6VMS - chains B and C of the 5 polymer chains in the assembly; structure by electron microscopy, 3.80 A resolution.

# Chain B
Protein: Guanine nucleotide-binding protein G(I)/G(S)/G(T) subunit beta-1
Organism: Homo sapiens
UniProt: P62873 (GBB1_HUMAN); residues 1-340 here = UniProt positions 1-340
Chain sequence (340 residues; each row starts with the number of its first residue):
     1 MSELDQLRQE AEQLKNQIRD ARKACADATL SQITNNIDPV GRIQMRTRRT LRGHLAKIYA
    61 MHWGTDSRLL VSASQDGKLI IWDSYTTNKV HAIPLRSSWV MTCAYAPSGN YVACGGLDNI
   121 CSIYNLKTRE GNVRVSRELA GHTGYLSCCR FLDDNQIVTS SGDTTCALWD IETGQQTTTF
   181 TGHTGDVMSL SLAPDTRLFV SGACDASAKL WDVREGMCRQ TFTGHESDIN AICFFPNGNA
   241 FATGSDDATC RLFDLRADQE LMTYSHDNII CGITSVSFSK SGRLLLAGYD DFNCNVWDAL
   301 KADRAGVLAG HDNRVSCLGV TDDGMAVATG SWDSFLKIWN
Disordered / not traced: 1

# Chain C
Protein: Guanine nucleotide-binding protein G(I)/G(S)/G(O) subunit gamma-2
Organism: Homo sapiens
UniProt: P59768 (GBG2_HUMAN); residue numbers follow UniProt; this construct covers 2-71
Chain sequence (82 residues; numbered -10 to 71; the number before each row is that of its first residue; numbers below 1 keep their minus sign (Met-10 is residue -10)):
   -10 MGHHHHHHHH GGASNNTASI AQARKLVEQL KMEANIDRIK VSKAAADLMA YCEAHAKEDP
    50 LLTPVPASEN PFREKKFFCA IL
Disordered / not traced: -10 to 5, 65-71
Construct notes: expression tag (-10 to 1)

# Interface between chain B and chain C
Pairs across the interface (62):
  Glu3(B) - Ile9(C)
  Leu4(B) - Ser8(C)
  Leu7(B) - Ile9(C)  hydrophobic
  Leu7(B) - Ala12(C)  hydrophobic
  Leu7(B) - Val16(C)
  Ala11(B) - Leu19(C)  hydrophobic
  Leu14(B) - Leu19(C)  hydrophobic
  Ile18(B) - Leu19(C)  hydrophobic
  Ala21(B) - Arg27(C)
  Cys25(B) - Ile28(C)  hydrogen bond (side chain-backbone)
  Cys25(B) - Val30(C)  hydrogen bond (backbone-backbone)
  Asp27(B) - Lys29(C)
  Asp27(B) - Ser31(C)  hydrogen bond
  Ala28(B) - Val30(C)
  Ala28(B) - Ser31(C)
  Leu30(B) - Ala34(C)  hydrophobic
  Ile33(B) - Met38(C)  hydrophobic
  Ile37(B) - Met38(C)  hydrophobic
  Val40(B) - Leu51(C)  hydrophobic
  Met45(B) - Leu50(C)  hydrophobic
  Arg48(B) - Phe61(C)
  Arg48(B) - Arg62(C)
  Arg49(B) - Pro60(C)
  Arg49(B) - Phe61(C)  hydrogen bond (side chain-backbone)
  Ser84(B) - Phe61(C)
  Tyr85(B) - Pro60(C)  hydrophobic
  Tyr85(B) - Phe61(C)  hydrophobic
  Cys218(B) - Gln18(C)  hydrogen bond (backbone-side chain)
  Arg219(B) - Glu22(C)
  Gln220(B) - Ile25(C)
  Thr221(B) - Glu22(C)  hydrogen bond
  Phe235(B) - Leu37(C)  hydrophobic
  Phe235(B) - Tyr40(C)  hydrophobic
  Phe235(B) - Cys41(C)  hydrophobic
  Pro236(B) - Tyr40(C)
  Asp254(B) - Ala33(C)
  Arg256(B) - Arg27(C)
  Arg256(B) - Ile28(C)
  Arg256(B) - Asp36(C)  salt bridge
  Ala257(B) - Arg27(C)
  Asp258(B) - Arg27(C)  salt bridge
  Gln259(B) - Val30(C)
  Leu261(B) - Val30(C)  hydrophobic
  Ser279(B) - Asp48(C)  hydrogen bond
  Ser281(B) - Cys41(C)
  Ser281(B) - His44(C)
  Ser281(B) - Asp48(C)  hydrogen bond
  Gly282(B) - Cys41(C)
  Arg283(B) - Leu51(C)
  Leu284(B) - Leu50(C)
  Leu300(B) - Leu37(C)  hydrophobic
  Asp323(B) - Pro49(C)
  Gly324(B) - Pro49(C)
  Gly324(B) - Leu50(C)
  Met325(B) - Pro49(C)  hydrophobic
  Met325(B) - Pro60(C)
  Met325(B) - Phe61(C)
  Ala326(B) - Phe61(C)  hydrophobic
  Val327(B) - Leu50(C)  hydrophobic
  Ile338(B) - Phe61(C)  hydrophobic
  Asn340(B) - Asn59(C)  hydrogen bond
  Asn340(B) - Phe61(C)
Other interface residues (no listed pair), chain B (51 interface residues in all): Glu10, Ile43, Met217, Asn237, Ala240, Leu252, Lys280
Other interface residues (no listed pair), chain C (39 interface residues in all): Arg13, Leu15, Lys20, Met21, Ala23, Ala45, Glu47, Val54, Glu58, Lys64

# Overview
51 residues of chain B and 39 residues of chain C are in contact, with 9 hydrogen bonds and 2 salt bridges.
Polar contacts include Arg256(B)-Asp36(C), Asp258(B)-Arg27(C) and Cys25(B)-Ile28(C).
Here chain B is Guanine nucleotide-binding protein G(I)/G(S)/G(T) subunit beta-1 and chain C is Guanine
nucleotide-binding protein G(I)/G(S)/G(O) subunit gamma-2, both from Homo sapiens. Entry 6VMS (Structure of a
D2 dopamine receptor-G-protein complex in a lipid membrane) was determined by electron microscopy.
